Entry 5YW9 (electron microscopy, 5.00 A resolution (low resolution: residue-level contacts below are approximate; hydrogen-bond / salt-bridge calls are withheld)); this record covers chains A and B of the 8 polymer chains in the assembly.

[Chain A]
Molecule: ATP-sensitive inward rectifier potassium channel 11
Organism: Mus musculus
UniProtKB: Q61743 (KCJ11_MOUSE); residues 1-390 here = UniProt positions 1-390
Chain sequence (390 residues; each row starts with the number of its first residue):
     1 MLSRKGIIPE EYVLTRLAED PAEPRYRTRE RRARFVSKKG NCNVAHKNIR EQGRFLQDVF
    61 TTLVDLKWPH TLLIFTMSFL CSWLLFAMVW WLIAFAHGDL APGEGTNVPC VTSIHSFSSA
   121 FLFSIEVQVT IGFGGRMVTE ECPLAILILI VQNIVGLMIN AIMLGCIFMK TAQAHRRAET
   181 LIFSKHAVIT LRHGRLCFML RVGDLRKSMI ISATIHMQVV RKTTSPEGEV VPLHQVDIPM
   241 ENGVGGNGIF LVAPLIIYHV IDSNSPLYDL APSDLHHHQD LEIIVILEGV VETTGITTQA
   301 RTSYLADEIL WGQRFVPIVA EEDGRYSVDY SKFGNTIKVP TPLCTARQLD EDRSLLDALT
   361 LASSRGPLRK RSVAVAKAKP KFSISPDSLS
Unresolved in the structure: 1-31, 357-390
Disulfide bonds: C110-C142
Ligand contacts:
  - ATP-gamma-S (AGS; phosphothiophosphoric acid-adenylate ester), molecule 1: N48, I49, R50, R54
  - ATP-gamma-S (AGS), molecule 2: I182, F183, S184, K185, L205, Y330, S331, F333, G334
Curated features (UniProtKB/Swiss-Prot):
  - motif: T130 to G135 (Selectivity filter)
  - binding site (ATP): N48, R50, Y330
  - binding site (K(+)): T130, F133
  - binding site (a 1,2-diacyl-sn-glycero-3-phospho-(1D-myo-inositol-4,5-bisphosphate)): R176
  - site: N160 (Role in the control of polyamine-mediated channel gating and in the blocking by intracellular magnesium)
  - modified residue: T341 (Phosphothreonine), S385 (Phosphoserine)

[Chain B]
Molecule: ATP-binding cassette sub-family C member 8 isoform X2
Organism: Mesocricetus auratus
UniProtKB: A0A1U7R319 (A0A1U7R319_MESAU); numbering as in UniProt (aligned over 1-1582)
Chain sequence (1582 residues; numbered 1 to 1582; the number before each row is that of its first residue):
     1 MPLAFCGTEN HSAAYRVDQG VLNNGCFVDA LNVVPHVFLL FITFPILFIG WGSQSSKVHI
    61 HHSTWLHFPG HNLRWILTFI LLFVLVCEIA EGILSDGVTE SRHLHLYMPA GMAFMAAITS
   121 VVYYHNIETS NFPKLLIALL IYWTLAFITK TIKFVKFYDH AIGFSQLRFC LTGLLVILYG
   181 MLLLVEVNVI RVRRYIFFKT PREVKPPEDL QDLGVRFLQP FVNLLSKGTY WWMNAFIKTA
   241 HKKPIDLRAI GKLPIAMRAL TNYQRLCVAF DAQARKDTQS PQGARAIWRA LCHAFGRRLI
   301 LSSTFRILAD LLGFAGPLCI FGIVDHLGKE NHVFQPKTQF LGVYFVSSQE FLGNAYVLAV
   361 LLFLALLLQR TFLQASYYVA IETGINLRGA IQTKIYNKIM HLSTSNLSMG EMTAGQICNL
   421 VAIDTNQLMW FFFLCPNLWA MPVQIIVGVI LLYYILGVSA LIGAAVIILL APVQYFVATK
   481 LSQAQRSTLE HSNERLKQTN EMLRGMKLLK LYAWESIFCS RVEVTRRKEM TSLRAFAVYT
   541 SISIFMNTAI PIAAVLITFV GHVSFFKESD LSPSVAFASL SLFHILVTPL FLLSSVVRST
   601 VKALVSVQKL SEFLSSAEIR EEQCAPREPA PQGQAGKYQA VPLKVVNRKR PAREEVRDLL
   661 GPLQRLAPSM DGDADNFCVQ IIGGFFTWTP DGIPTLSNIT IRIPRGQLTM IVGQVGCGKS
   721 SLLLATLGEM QKVSGAVFWN SNLPDSEGED PSSPERETAA GSDIRSRGPV AYASQKPWLL
   781 NATVEENITF ESPFNKQRYK MVIEACSLQP DIDILPHGDQ TQIGERGINL SGGQRQRISV
   841 ARALYQQTNV VFLDDPFSAL DVHLSDHLMQ AGILELLRDD KRTVVLVTHK LQYLPHADWI
   901 IAMKDGTIQR EGTLKDFQRS ECQLFEHWKT LMNRQDQELE KETVMERKAS EPSQGLPRAM
   961 SSRDGLLLDE EEEEEEAAES EEDDNLSSVL HQRAKIPWRA CTKYLSSAGI LLLSLLVFSQ
  1021 LLKHMVLVAI DYWLAKWTDS ALVLSPAARN CSLSQECDLD QSVYAMVFTL LCSLGIVLCL
  1081 VTSVTVEWTG LKVAKRLHRS LLNRIILAPM RFFETTPLGS ILNRFSSDCN TIDQHIPSTL
  1141 ECLSRSTLLC VSALTVISYV TPVFLVALLP LAVVCYFIQK YFRVASRDLQ QLDDTTQLPL
  1201 LSHFAETVEG LTTIRAFRYE ARFQQKLLEY TDSNNIASLF LTAANRWLEV RMEYIGACVV
  1261 LIAAATSISN SLHRELSAGL VGLGLTYALM VSNYLNWMVR NLADMEIQLG AVKRIHALLK
  1321 TEAESYEGLL APSLIPKNWP DQGKIQIQNL SVRYDSSLKP VLKHVNALIS PGQKIGICGR
  1381 TGSGKSSFSL AFFRMVDMFE GRIIIDGIDI AKLPLHTLRS RLSIILQDPV LFSGTIRFNL
  1441 DPEKKCSDST LWEALEIAQL KLVVKALPGG LDAIITEGGE NFSQGQRQLF CLARAFVRKT
  1501 SIFIMDEATA SIDMATENIL QKVVMTAFAD RTVVTIAHRV HTILSADLVM VLKRGAILEF
  1561 DKPETLLSQK DSVFASFVRA DK
Unresolved in the structure: 1-23, 53-62, 97-102, 161-166, 278-282, 330-353, 407-410, 567-570, 617-677, 740-767, 922-995, 1041-1059, 1322-1331, 1580-1582
Ligand contacts: ATP-gamma-S (AGS; phosphothiophosphoric acid-adenylate ester): T404, S405, W688, Q714, V715, G716, C717, G718, K719, S720, S721, Q775
What the authors report for this chain:
  - mutagenesis - K1385M: decreased binding to Mg-ADP (citing earlier work)

[Interface between chain A and chain B]
Residue-residue contacts (32):
  K47(A) - S63(B)
  N48(A) - S63(B)
  N48(A) - T64(B)
  N48(A) - Q211(B)
  N48(A) - D212(B)
  I49(A) - S63(B)
  I49(A) - T64(B)
  R50(A) - T64(B)
  E51(A) - T64(B)
  E51(A) - T129(B)
  E51(A) - S130(B)
  E51(A) - N131(B)
  Q52(A) - N131(B)
  G53(A) - F132(B)
  L56(A) - I49(B)
  L56(A) - F132(B)
  Q57(A) - F132(B)
  H70(A) - W51(B)
  H70(A) - G52(B)
  I74(A) - I49(B)
  M77(A) - F48(B)
  C81(A) - F41(B)
  L84(A) - F41(B)
  L85(A) - F41(B)
  M88(A) - V33(B)
  M88(A) - V34(B)
  W91(A) - A30(B)
  L92(A) - F27(B)
  L92(A) - V34(B)
  F95(A) - C26(B)
  F95(A) - F27(B)
  A96(A) - F27(B)
Interface residues without a listed pair, chain A (24 interface residues in all): V59, T62, L63, L73
Interface residues without a listed pair, chain B (22 interface residues in all): V37, F38, P45, L66

[Summary]
The interface between chain A and chain B involves 24 residues on one side and 22 on the other. Chain A binds
ATP-gamma-S. Bound to chain B: ATP-gamma-S. The paper reports that K1385M of chain B reduces binding to
Mg-ADP.
Here chain A is ATP-sensitive inward rectifier potassium channel 11 (Mus musculus) and chain B is ATP-binding
cassette sub-family C member 8 isoform X2 (Mesocricetus auratus). Entry 5YW9 (Structure of pancreatic
ATP-sensitive potassium channel bound with ATPgammaS (class1 5.0A)) was determined by electron microscopy
(same publication as 5YKE, 5YKF, 5YKG, 5YW8, 5YWA, 5YWB and 5YWC).
